Entry 6NE3 (electron microscopy, 3.90 A resolution); this record covers chains B and I of the 11 polymer chains in the assembly.

Chain B:
Protein: Histone H4
Organism: Xenopus laevis
UniProt: P62799 (H4_XENLA); residues 0-102 here correspond to UniProt positions 1-103 (UniProt number = residue number + 1)
Sequence (103 residues; numbered 0 to 102; the number before each row is that of its first residue; numbering starts at 0):
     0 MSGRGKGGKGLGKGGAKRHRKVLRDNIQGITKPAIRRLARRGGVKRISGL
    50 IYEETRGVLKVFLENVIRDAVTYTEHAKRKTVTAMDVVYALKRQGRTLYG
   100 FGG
Not modelled in the structure: 0-14
UniProt features mapped onto this chain:
  - DNA-binding region: Lys-16 to Lys-20
  - modified residue: Ser-1 (N-acetylserine), Arg-3 (Asymmetric dimethylarginine), Lys-5 (N6-(2-hydroxyisobutyryl)lysine), Lys-8 (N6-(2-hydroxyisobutyryl)lysine), Lys-12 (N6-(2-hydroxyisobutyryl)lysine), Lys-16 (N6-(2-hydroxyisobutyryl)lysine), Lys-20 (N6,N6,N6-trimethyllysine), Lys-31 (N6-(2-hydroxyisobutyryl)lysine), Lys-44 (N6-(2-hydroxyisobutyryl)lysine), Ser-47 (Phosphoserine), Tyr-51 (Phosphotyrosine), Lys-59 (N6-(2-hydroxyisobutyryl)lysine), Lys-77 (N6-(2-hydroxyisobutyryl)lysine), Lys-79 (N6-(2-hydroxyisobutyryl)lysine), Tyr-88 (Phosphotyrosine), Lys-91 (N6-(2-hydroxyisobutyryl)lysine)
  - cross-link (Glycyl lysine isopeptide (Lys-Gly)): Lys-31 (interchain with G-Cter in UFM1), Lys-91 (interchain with G-Cter in ubiquitin)

Chain I:
Molecule: 156-nt DNA strand
Organism: Xenopus laevis
Sequence (156 nucleotides; each row starts with the number of its first residue):
    52 AATACATGCACAGGATGTATATATCTGACACGTGCCTGGAGACTAGGGAG
   102 TAATCCCCTTGGCGGTTAAAACGCGGGGGACAGCGCGTACGTGCGTTTAA
   152 GCGGTGCTAGAGCTGTCTACGACCAATTGAGCGGCCTCGGCACCGGGATT
   202 CTCCAG

How chain B and chain I interact:
Residue-residue contacts (12):
  Arg-23(B) / DT148(I)  salt bridge to the phosphate
  Arg-35(B) / DA140(I)  salt bridge to the phosphate
  Arg-45(B) / DT139(I)  hydrogen bond to the sugar
  Arg-45(B) / DA140(I)  phosphate contact
  Ile-46(B) / DT139(I)  sugar contact
  Ile-46(B) / DA140(I)  hydrogen bond to the phosphate
  Ser-47(B) / DT139(I)  phosphate contact
  Gly-48(B) / DT139(I)  hydrogen bond to the phosphate
  Arg-78(B) / DA160(I)  phosphate contact
  Lys-79(B) / DA160(I)  hydrogen bond to the phosphate
  Thr-80(B) / DT159(I)  phosphate contact
  Thr-80(B) / DA160(I)  hydrogen bond to the phosphate
Interface residues without a listed pair, chain B (10 interface residues in all): Arg-39
Interface residues without a listed pair, chain I (6 interface residues in all): DG161

Overview:
10 residues of chain B face 6 of chain I across their interface, with 5 hydrogen bonds and 2 salt bridges.
Among the polar pairs are Arg-45(B)/DT139(I), Ile-46(B)/DA140(I) and Gly-48(B)/DT139(I). UniProt lists a
DNA-binding region on chain B.
Chain B is Histone H4 and chain I is a 156-nt DNA strand, both from Xenopus laevis; the structure, Cryo-EM
structure of singly-bound SNF2h-nucleosome complex with SNF2h bound at SHL-2, was determined by electron
microscopy.
